Entry 7QBC (electron microscopy, 3.53 A resolution); this record covers chains A and B of the 4 polymer chains in the assembly.

== Chain A (and B) ==
Protein: Pheromone alpha factor receptor
From: Saccharomyces cerevisiae
Notes: chain B of this document is another copy of the same molecule, construct and numbering; everything in this record applies to it too
UniProtKB: P0CI39 (STE2_YEASX); residues 1-431 here = UniProt positions 1-431
Chain sequence (431 residues; each row starts with the number of its first residue):
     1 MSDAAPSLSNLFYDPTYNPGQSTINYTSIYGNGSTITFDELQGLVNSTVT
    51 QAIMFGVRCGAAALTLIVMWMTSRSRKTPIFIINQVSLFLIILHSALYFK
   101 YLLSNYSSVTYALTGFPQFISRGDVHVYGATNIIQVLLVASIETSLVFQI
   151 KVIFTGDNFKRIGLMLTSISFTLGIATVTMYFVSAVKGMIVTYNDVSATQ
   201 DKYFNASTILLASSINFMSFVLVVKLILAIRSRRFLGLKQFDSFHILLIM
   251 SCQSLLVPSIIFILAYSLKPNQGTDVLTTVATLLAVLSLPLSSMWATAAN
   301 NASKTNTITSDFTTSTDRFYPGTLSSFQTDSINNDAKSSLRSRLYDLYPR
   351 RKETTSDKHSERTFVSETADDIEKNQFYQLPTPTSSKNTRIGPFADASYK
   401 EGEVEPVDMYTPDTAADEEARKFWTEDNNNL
Disordered / not traced: 1-4, 303-431
Glycans and other covalent adducts: N-acetylglucosamine (NAG) linked to Asn25, Asn32
Curated features (UniProtKB/Swiss-Prot):
  - modified residue: Ser310 (Phosphoserine), Ser315 (Phosphoserine), Thr329 (Phosphothreonine), Ser331 (Phosphoserine), Ser360 (Phosphoserine), Thr363 (Phosphothreonine), Ser366 (Phosphoserine), Thr382 (Phosphothreonine), Ser385 (Phosphoserine), Ser386 (Phosphoserine), Thr411 (Phosphothreonine), Thr414 (Phosphothreonine)
  - glycosylation (N-linked (GlcNAc...) asparagine): Asn25, Asn32
  - cross-link (Glycyl lysine isopeptide (Lys-Gly)): Lys374 (interchain with G-Cter in ubiquitin), Lys400 (interchain with G-Cter in ubiquitin), Lys422 (interchain with G-Cter in ubiquitin)
  - natural variant: Ser34 (S34T: In strain: CLIB 95, CLIB 219 and 9 more), Ala176 (A176T: In strain: CLIB 95, CLIB 382 and 8 more), Asp201 (D201G: In strain: CLIB 95, CLIB 219 and 9 more), Met294 (M294I: In strain: CLIB 630 haplotype Ha2), Lys337 (K337E: In strain: CLIB 388, YIIc12 haplotype Ha2 and 1 more), Asp370 (D370N: In strain: CLIB 95, CLIB 219 and 9 more), Phe394 (F394L: In strain: R12 haplotype Ha2)
Reported in the primary citation:
  - allosteric site: Tyr106 (from molecular simulation)
  - mutagenesis - P258C (47-fold), P258L: increased signaling (citing earlier work)

== How chain A and chain B interact ==
Contacting residue pairs (62; chain A residue first):
  Ala5(A) - Tyr30(B)  hydrophobic
  Ser7(A) - Tyr30(B)
  Leu8(A) - Ile29(B)
  Leu8(A) - Tyr30(B)  hydrophobic
  Ser9(A) - Ile29(B)  hydrogen bond (side chain-backbone)
  Leu11(A) - Phe116(B)
  Leu11(A) - Gln118(B)
  Phe12(A) - Ile29(B)  hydrophobic
  Phe12(A) - Phe116(B)  hydrophobic
  Phe12(A) - Pro117(B)
  Phe12(A) - Gln118(B)  hydrogen bond (backbone-side chain)
  Asp14(A) - Gln118(B)  hydrogen bond (backbone-side chain)
  Pro15(A) - Gln118(B)
  Tyr17(A) - Thr27(B)
  Pro19(A) - Phe119(B)
  Ile24(A) - Ile24(B)  hydrophobic
  Thr27(A) - Tyr17(B)
  Ile29(A) - Leu8(B)
  Ile29(A) - Ser9(B)  hydrogen bond (backbone-side chain)
  Ile29(A) - Phe12(B)  hydrophobic
  Tyr30(A) - Ala5(B)  hydrophobic
  Tyr30(A) - Ser7(B)
  Tyr30(A) - Leu8(B)  hydrophobic
  Phe38(A) - Thr110(B)
  Phe38(A) - Thr114(B)
  Leu41(A) - Val109(B)  hydrophobic
  Gln42(A) - Ser108(B)
  Gln42(A) - Val109(B)  hydrogen bond (side chain-backbone)
  Val45(A) - Val45(B)  hydrophobic
  Asn46(A) - Leu103(B)
  Thr48(A) - Val49(B)
  Val49(A) - Thr48(B)
  Val49(A) - Leu103(B)  hydrophobic
  Thr50(A) - Leu103(B)
  Ala52(A) - Ile53(B)
  Ile53(A) - Ala52(B)
  Ile53(A) - Gly56(B)
  Ile53(A) - Phe99(B)  hydrophobic
  Gly56(A) - Ile53(B)
  Gly56(A) - Gly56(B)
  Gly56(A) - Val57(B)
  Val57(A) - Gly56(B)
  Ala61(A) - Leu64(B)  hydrophobic
  Leu64(A) - Ala61(B)  hydrophobic
  Val68(A) - Val68(B)  hydrophobic
  Phe99(A) - Ile53(B)  hydrophobic
  Leu103(A) - Asn46(B)
  Leu103(A) - Val49(B)  hydrophobic
  Leu103(A) - Thr50(B)
  Ser108(A) - Gln42(B)
  Val109(A) - Leu41(B)  hydrophobic
  Val109(A) - Gln42(B)  hydrogen bond (backbone-side chain)
  Thr110(A) - Phe38(B)
  Thr114(A) - Phe38(B)
  Phe116(A) - Leu11(B)
  Phe116(A) - Phe12(B)  hydrophobic
  Pro117(A) - Phe12(B)
  Gln118(A) - Leu11(B)
  Gln118(A) - Phe12(B)  hydrogen bond (side chain-backbone)
  Gln118(A) - Asp14(B)  hydrogen bond (side chain-backbone)
  Gln118(A) - Pro15(B)
  Phe119(A) - Pro19(B)
Other interface residues (no listed pair), chain A (49 interface residues in all): Tyr13, Thr23, Asn25, Tyr26, Gly31, Gly60, Thr65, Leu102, Gly115, Leu287
Other interface residues (no listed pair), chain B (49 interface residues in all): Tyr13, Thr23, Asn25, Tyr26, Gly31, Gly60, Thr65, Leu102, Gly115, Leu287

== In short ==
Chain A and chain B each contribute 49 residues to their interface, with 8 hydrogen bonds. Polar contacts
include Ser9(A)-Ile29(B), Phe12(A)-Gln118(B) and Asp14(A)-Gln118(B). N-acetylglucosamine is covalently linked
to Asn25(A) and Asn32(A). From the paper: P258C and P258L of chain A increase signaling; an allosteric site at
Tyr106(A).
Both chains are Pheromone alpha factor receptor (Saccharomyces cerevisiae). Entry 7QBC (Structure of the GPCR
dimer Ste2 in the inactive-like state bound to agonist) was determined by electron microscopy (same
publication as 7QA8, 7QB9 and 7QBI).
